Entry 8TY1 (electron microscopy, 3.46 A resolution); this record covers chains B and C of the 3 polymer chains in the assembly.

Chain B:
Protein: NB2E9 light chain
Organism: Homo sapiens
Amino-acid sequence (216 residues; numbered 1 to 216; the number before each row is that of its first residue):
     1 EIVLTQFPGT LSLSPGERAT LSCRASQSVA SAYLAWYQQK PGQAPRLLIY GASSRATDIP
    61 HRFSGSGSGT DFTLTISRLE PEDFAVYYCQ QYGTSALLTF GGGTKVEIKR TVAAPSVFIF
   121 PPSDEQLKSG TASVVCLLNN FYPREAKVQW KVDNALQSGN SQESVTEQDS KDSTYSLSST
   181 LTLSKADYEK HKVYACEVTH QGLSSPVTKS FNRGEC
Unresolved in the structure: 1, 203-210, 214-216
Cystine bridges: Cys-23/Cys-89, Cys-136/Cys-196

Chain C:
Protein: NB2E9 heavy chain
Organism: Homo sapiens
Amino-acid sequence (235 residues; numbered 1 to 235; the number before each row is that of its first residue):
     1 QVQLVQSGAE VKKPGASVKV SCKTSGYNFT GYSASGHIFT AYSVHWVRQA PGQGLEWMGR
    61 INPNSGATDY AHKFQGRVTM SRDTSISTAY MELSRLTSDD TAMYYCARAD NYFDIVTGYT
   121 SHYFDYWGRG TLVTVSSAST KGPSVFPLAP CSRSTSESTA ALGCLVKDYF PEPVTVSWNS
   181 GALTSGVHTF PAVLQSSGLY SLSSVVTVPS SSLGTKTYTC NVDHKPSNTK VDKRV
Cystine bridges: Cys-22/Cys-106, Cys-164/Cys-220
Glycans and other covalent adducts: N-acetylglucosamine (NAG) linked to Asn-28

How chain B and chain C interact:
Contacting residue pairs - 70 pairs, chain B then chain C:
  Ala-32(B) / Phe-113(C)
  Ala-32(B) / Asp-114(C)
  Ala-32(B) / Ile-115(C)  hydrophobic
  Ala-32(B) / Tyr-123(C)  hydrogen bond (backbone-side chain)
  Tyr-33(B) / Phe-113(C)  hydrophobic
  Ala-35(B) / Tyr-123(C)  hydrophobic
  Tyr-37(B) / Tyr-123(C)
  Tyr-37(B) / Phe-124(C)  hydrogen bond (side chain-backbone)
  Tyr-37(B) / Trp-127(C)  hydrophobic
  Gln-43(B) / Tyr-105(C)  hydrogen bond (backbone-side chain)
  Ala-44(B) / Tyr-105(C)  hydrophobic
  Ala-44(B) / Gly-128(C)
  Pro-45(B) / Trp-127(C)
  Arg-46(B) / Trp-127(C)
  Leu-47(B) / Asn-111(C)
  Leu-47(B) / Tyr-123(C)  hydrophobic
  Leu-47(B) / Phe-124(C)
  Tyr-50(B) / Asn-111(C)
  Tyr-50(B) / Tyr-112(C)
  Tyr-50(B) / Phe-113(C)
  Tyr-50(B) / Asp-114(C)
  Tyr-50(B) / Tyr-123(C)  hydrophobic
  Gly-51(B) / Asp-114(C)
  Gly-51(B) / Tyr-123(C)  hydrogen bond (backbone-side chain)
  Ser-53(B) / Asp-114(C)  hydrogen bond
  Ser-54(B) / Asp-114(C)
  Thr-57(B) / Tyr-112(C)
  Thr-57(B) / Asp-125(C)
  Tyr-88(B) / Leu-55(C)  hydrophobic
  Tyr-92(B) / His-122(C)
  Tyr-92(B) / Tyr-123(C)  hydrogen bond
  Gly-93(B) / Arg-60(C)
  Thr-94(B) / His-122(C)
  Ala-96(B) / Trp-57(C)
  Ala-96(B) / Asp-69(C)
  Leu-97(B) / Tyr-70(C)
  Leu-97(B) / His-72(C)
  Leu-98(B) / Trp-57(C)
  Leu-98(B) / Phe-124(C)  hydrophobic
  Phe-100(B) / Val-47(C)  hydrophobic
  Phe-100(B) / Leu-55(C)
  Phe-100(B) / Phe-124(C)  hydrophobic
  Phe-118(B) / Ala-161(C)  hydrophobic
  Phe-120(B) / Leu-148(C)  hydrophobic
  Phe-120(B) / Ala-149(C)
  Phe-120(B) / Cys-151(C)  hydrophobic
  Gln-126(B) / Phe-146(C)
  Gln-126(B) / Pro-147(C)  hydrogen bond (side chain-backbone)
  Ser-129(B) / Phe-146(C)
  Thr-131(B) / Phe-146(C)
  Thr-131(B) / Lys-167(C)
  Leu-137(B) / Phe-190(C)  hydrophobic
  Leu-137(B) / Val-205(C)  hydrophobic
  Gly-159(B) / Ser-196(C)
  Asn-160(B) / Ser-196(C)  hydrogen bond (backbone-side chain)
  Gln-162(B) / Val-193(C)
  Gln-162(B) / Gln-195(C)
  Glu-163(B) / Val-193(C)
  Ser-164(B) / Phe-190(C)
  Ser-164(B) / Pro-191(C)  hydrogen bond (side chain-backbone)
  Ser-164(B) / Val-193(C)
  Val-165(B) / Pro-191(C)
  Thr-166(B) / Phe-190(C)
  Thr-166(B) / Pro-191(C)
  Ser-176(B) / Phe-190(C)
  Leu-177(B) / Phe-190(C)
  Ser-178(B) / Phe-190(C)
  Thr-182(B) / Lys-167(C)
  Thr-182(B) / Gln-195(C)  hydrogen bond
  Asn-212(B) / Arg-153(C)  hydrogen bond
Also at the interface, not in a pair above, chain B (48 interface residues in all): Arg-55, Ala-56, Pro-121, Glu-125, Ser-133, Val-135, Asn-139, Ser-161
Also at the interface, not in a pair above, chain C (40 interface residues in all): His-45, Glu-56, His-188, Thr-189, Ser-197, Ser-203, Thr-207

In short:
The interface between chain B and chain C involves 48 residues on one side and 40 on the other; the contacts
include 11 hydrogen bonds. Among the polar pairs are Ala-32(B)/Tyr-123(C), Tyr-37(B)/Phe-124(C) and
Gln-43(B)/Tyr-105(C). Covalently linked N-acetylglucosamine: at Asn-28(C).
Chain B is NB2E9 light chain and chain C is NB2E9 heavy chain, both from Homo sapiens; the structure, Cryo-EM
structure of coagulation factor VIII bound to NB2E9, was determined by electron microscopy.
